PDB entry 8YB7 | electron microscopy, 4.60 A resolution (low resolution: residue-level contacts below are approximate; hydrogen-bond / salt-bridge calls are withheld) | chains C and H of the 8 polymer chains in the assembly

== Chain C (and H) ==
Protein: Non-structural protein 4
Organism: Severe acute respiratory syndrome coronavirus 2
Notes: chain H of this document is another copy of the same molecule, construct and numbering; everything in this record applies to it too
Reference sequence: P0DTD1 (R1AB_SARS2); residues 1-500 here correspond to UniProt positions 2764-3263 (UniProt number = residue number + 2763)
Sequence (500 residues; numbered 1 to 500; the number before each row is that of its first residue):
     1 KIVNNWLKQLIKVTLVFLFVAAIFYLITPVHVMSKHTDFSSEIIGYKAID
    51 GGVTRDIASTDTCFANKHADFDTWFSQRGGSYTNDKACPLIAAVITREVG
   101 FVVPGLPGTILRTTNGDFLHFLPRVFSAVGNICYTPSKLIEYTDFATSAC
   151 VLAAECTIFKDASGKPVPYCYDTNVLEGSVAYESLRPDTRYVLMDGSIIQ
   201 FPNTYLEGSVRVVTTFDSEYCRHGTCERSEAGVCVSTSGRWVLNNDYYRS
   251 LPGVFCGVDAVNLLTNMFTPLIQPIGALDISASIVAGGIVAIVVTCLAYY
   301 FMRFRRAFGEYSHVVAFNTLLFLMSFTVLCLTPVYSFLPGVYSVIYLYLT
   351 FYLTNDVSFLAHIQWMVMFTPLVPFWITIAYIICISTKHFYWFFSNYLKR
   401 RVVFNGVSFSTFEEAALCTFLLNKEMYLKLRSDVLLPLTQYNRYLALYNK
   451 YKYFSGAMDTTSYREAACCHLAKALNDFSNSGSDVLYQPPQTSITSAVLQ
Disordered / not traced: 1-30, 402-409, 494-500 (chain H: 1-30, 402-500)
UniProt features mapped onto this chain:
  - site: Q500 (Cleavage)
Cystine bridges: C63-C88, C133-C150, C156-C170, C221-C226, C234-C256
From the paper describing this entry:
  - mutagenesis - R303A/R305A/R306A, R303E/R305E/R306E, K450A/K452A, K450E/K452E: abolished growth in response to viral replication capacity
  - mutagenesis - R306K, K450R: unchanged growth (viral replication activity)
  - mutagenesis - K450A/K452A: decreased stability in response to integrity of pores
  - mutagenesis - R306A, R306E, R306Q: abolished growth

== How chain C and chain H interact ==
Pairs across the interface (7):
  A162(C) - K35(H)
  R186(C) - Q77(H)
  P187(C) - Q77(H)
  D188(C) - S76(H)
  D188(C) - Q77(H)
  F216(C) - R78(H)
  F216(C) - G79(H)
Other interface residues (no listed pair), chain C (6 interface residues in all): T189
Other interface residues (no listed pair), chain H (6 interface residues in all): T73

== Overview ==
The chain C/chain H interface involves 6 residues from each chain. The paper reports that R303A/R305A/R306A,
R303E/R305E/R306E and K450A/K452A of chain C, among others, abolish growth in response to viral replication
capacity; R306A, R306E and R306Q of chain C abolish growth; 9 substitutions were tested in all.
Chain C and chain H are both Non-structural protein 4 (Severe acute respiratory syndrome coronavirus 2); the
structure, SARS-CoV-2 DMV nsp3-4 pore complex (consensus-pore, C3 symmetry), was determined by electron
microscopy, deposited together with 8YAX and 8YB5.
